Entry 7TVE (electron microscopy, 3.80 A resolution); this record covers chains C and E of the 7 polymer chains in the assembly.

== Chain C ==
Name: Non-structural maintenance of chromosomes element 1
From: Saccharomyces cerevisiae W303
Notes: EC 2.3.2.27
Reference sequence: A0A7I9FFW3 (A0A7I9FFW3_YEASX); residues 1-336 here = UniProt positions 1-336
Sequence (337 residues; row label = number of the first residue in the row):
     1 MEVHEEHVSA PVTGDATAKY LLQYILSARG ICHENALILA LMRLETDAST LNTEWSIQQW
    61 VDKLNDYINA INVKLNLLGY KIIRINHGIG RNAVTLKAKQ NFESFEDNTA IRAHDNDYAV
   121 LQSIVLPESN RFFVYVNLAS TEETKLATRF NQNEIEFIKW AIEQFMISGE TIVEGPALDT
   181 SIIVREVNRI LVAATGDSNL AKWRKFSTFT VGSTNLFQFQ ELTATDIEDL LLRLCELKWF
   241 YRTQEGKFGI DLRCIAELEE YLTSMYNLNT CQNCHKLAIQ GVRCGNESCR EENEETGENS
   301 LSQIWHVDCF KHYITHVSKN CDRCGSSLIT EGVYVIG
Not modelled in the structure: 1-12, 107-120, 337
Differences from the reference sequence: conflict His7 (Gln in A0A7I9FFW3); expression tag (337)

== Chain E ==
Name: Structural maintenance of chromosomes protein 5
From: Saccharomyces cerevisiae W303
Reference sequence: Q08204 (SMC5_YEAST); residue numbers follow UniProt; this construct covers 1-1093
Sequence (1094 residues; row label = number of the first residue in the row):
     1 MTSLIDLGRY VERTHHGEDT EPRSKRVKIA KPDLSSFQPG SIIKIRLQDF VTYTLTEFNL
    61 SPSLNMIIGP NGSGKSTFVC AVCLGLAGKP EYIGRSKKVE DFIKNGQDVS KIEITLKNSP
   121 NVTDIEYIDA RDETIKITRI ITRSKRRSDY LINDYQVSES VVKTLVAQLN IQLDNLCQFL
   181 SQERVEEFAR LKSVKLLVET IRSIDASLLD VLDELRELQG NEQSLQKDLD FKKAKIVHLR
   241 QESDKLRKSV ESLRDFQNKK GEIELHSQLL PYVKVKDHKE KLNIYKEEYE RAKANLRAIL
   301 KDKKPFANTK KTLENQVEEL TEKCSLKTDE FLKAKEKINE IFEKLNTIRD EVIKKKNQNE
   361 YYRGRTKKLQ ATIISTKEDF LRSQEILAQT HLPEKSVFED IDIKRKEIIN KEGEIRDLIS
   421 EIDAKANAIN HEMRSIQRQA ESKTKSLTTT DKIGILNQDQ DLKEVRDAVL MVREHPEMKD
   481 KILEPPIMTV SAINAQFAAY LAQCVDYNTS KALTVVDSDS YKLFANPILD KFKVNLRELS
   541 SADTTPPVPA ETVRDLGFEG YLSDFITGDK RVMKMLCQTS KIHTIPVSRR ELTPAQIKKL
   601 ITPRPNGKIL FKRIIHGNRL VDIKQSAYGS KQVFPTDVSI KQTNFYQGSI MSNEQKIRIE
   661 NEIINLKNEY NDRKSTLDAL SNQKSGYRHE LSELASKNDD INREAHQLNE IRKKYTMRKS
   721 TIETLREKLD QLKREARKDV SQKIKDIDDQ IQQLLLKQRH LLSKMASSMK SLKNCQKELI
   781 STQILQFEAQ NMDVSMNDVI GFFNEREADL KSQYEDKKKF VKEMRDTPEF QSWMREIRSY
   841 DQDTKEKLNK VAEKYEEEGN FNLSFVQDVL DKLESEIAMV NHDESAVTIL DQVTAELREL
   901 EHTVPQQSKD LETIKAKLKE DHAVLEPKLD DIVSKISARF ARLFNNVGSA GAVRLEKPKD
   961 YAEWKIEIMV KFRDNAPLKK LDSHTQSGGE RAVSTVLYMI ALQEFTSAPF RVVDQINQGM
  1021 DSRNERIVHK AMVENACAEN TSQYFLITPK LLTGLHYHEK MRIHCVMAGS WIPNPSEDPK
  1081 MIHFGETSNY SFDG
Not modelled in the structure: 1-31, 267-866, 1093-1094
Differences from the reference sequence: engineered mutation Gln1015 (Glu in Q08204); expression tag (1094)
Residues lining bound ligands: ATP (adenosine-5'-triphosphate): Val51, Thr52, Asn71, Gly72, Gly74, Lys75, Ser76, Thr77, Arg95, Asp101, Lys104, Asn105, Gln182, Gln1015, Pro1049
From the paper describing this entry:
  - binding site for the 68-nt DNA strand: Lys89
  - mutagenesis - K89A/K97A/K98A/K145A/R146A/R147A/K192A: decreased growth

== How chain C and chain E interact ==
Contacting residue pairs (17; chain C residue first):
  Asn69(C) - Val887(E)
  Asn69(C) - Thr888(E)
  Val73(C) - Thr888(E)
  Arg84(C) - Asp883(E)  hydrogen bond (side chain-backbone)
  Arg84(C) - Ser885(E)
  Arg131(C) - His882(E)  hydrogen bond (side chain-backbone)
  Arg131(C) - Asp883(E)
  Asn273(C) - Met879(E)
  Cys274(C) - Asn881(E)
  Lys276(C) - Asp883(E)  salt bridge
  His312(C) - Glu874(E)  hydrogen bond (side chain-backbone)
  His312(C) - Ser875(E)
  His312(C) - Ala878(E)
  His312(C) - Met879(E)  hydrogen bond (side chain-backbone)
  His316(C) - Asp871(E)  salt bridge
  His316(C) - Glu874(E)  salt bridge
  His316(C) - Ser875(E)
Interface residues without a listed pair, chain C (13 interface residues in all): Lys81, Asn86, Arg91, Val317
Interface residues without a listed pair, chain E (14 interface residues in all): Lys248, Glu876, Glu884

== Overview ==
13 residues of chain C and 14 residues of chain E are in contact, with 4 hydrogen bonds and 3 salt bridges.
Among the polar pairs are Lys276(C)-Asp883(E), His316(C)-Asp871(E) and His316(C)-Glu874(E). Chain E binds ATP.
The paper reports a binding site for the 68-nt DNA strand at Lys89(E); K89A/K97A/K98A/K145A/R146A/R147A/K192A
of chain E reduce growth.
Chain C is Non-structural maintenance of chromosomes element 1 and chain E is Structural maintenance of
chromosomes protein 5, both from Saccharomyces cerevisiae W303; the structure, ATP and DNA bound SMC5/6 core
complex, was determined by electron microscopy.
